1TKY - chain A; structure by X-ray diffraction, 1.48 A resolution.

Chain A:
Name: Threonyl-tRNA synthetase
Source organism: Escherichia coli
Notes: EC 6.1.1.3; fragment: Domains N1 and N2 (residues 1-224)
UniProtKB: P0A8M3 (SYT_ECOLI); residue numbers follow UniProt; this construct covers 1-224
Amino-acid sequence (224 residues; each row starts with the number of its first residue):
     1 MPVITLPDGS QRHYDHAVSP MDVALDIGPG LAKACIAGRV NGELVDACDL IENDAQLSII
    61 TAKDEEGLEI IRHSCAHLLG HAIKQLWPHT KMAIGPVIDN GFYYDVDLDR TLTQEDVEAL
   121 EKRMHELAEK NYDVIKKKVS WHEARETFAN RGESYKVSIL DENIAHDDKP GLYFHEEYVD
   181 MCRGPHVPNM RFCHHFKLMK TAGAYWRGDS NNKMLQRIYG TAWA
Ligand contacts: serine-3'-aminoadenosine (A3S): H73, A76, H77, A93, I94, G95, Y104, K156, I159, I164, D168, P170, G171, D180, M181, C182, R183
UniProt features mapped onto this chain:
  - region: K200 to Y219 (tRNA acceptor stem binding)
  - mutagenesis: H73 to H77 (No longer edits mischarged L-seryl-tRNA(Thr), mischarges tRNA(Thr) with L-serine, correct acylation is unaffected), K156 (K156A: Mischarges tRNA(Thr) with L-serine), D180 (D180A: No longer edits mischarged L-seryl-tRNA(Thr), mischarges tRNA(Thr) with L-serine, correct acylation is unaffected), C182 (C182A: Very high mischarging of tRNA(Thr) with L-serine), H186 (H186A: Mischarges tRNA(Thr) with L-serine)

Summary:
Bound to chain A: serine-3'-aminoadenosine. From UniProt: 9 mutagenesis sites.
Chain A is Threonyl-tRNA synthetase (Escherichia coli); the structure, Crystal structure of the editing domain
of threonyl-tRNA synthetase complexed with seryl-3'-aminoadenosine, was determined by X-ray diffraction (same
publication as 1TJE, 1TKE and 1TKG).
